Entry 7O3R (X-ray diffraction, 1.80 A resolution); this record covers chains A and P.

== Chain A ==
Molecule: 14-3-3 protein sigma
Source organism: Homo sapiens
UniProt: P31947 (1433S_HUMAN); numbering as in UniProt (aligned over 1-231)
Amino-acid sequence (236 residues; row label = number of the first residue in the row; numbers below 1 keep their minus sign (Gly-4 is residue -4)):
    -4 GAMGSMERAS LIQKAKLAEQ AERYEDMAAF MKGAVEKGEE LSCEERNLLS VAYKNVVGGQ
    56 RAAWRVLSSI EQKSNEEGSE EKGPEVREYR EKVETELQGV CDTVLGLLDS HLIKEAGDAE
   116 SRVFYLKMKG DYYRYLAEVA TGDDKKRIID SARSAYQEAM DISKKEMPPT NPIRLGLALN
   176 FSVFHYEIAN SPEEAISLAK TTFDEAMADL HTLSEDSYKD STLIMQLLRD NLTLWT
Not modelled in the structure: -4 to -3, 71-77
Construct notes: expression tag (-4 to 0)
Modified positions: Cys38 (S-hydroxycysteine; CSO)
UniProt features mapped onto this chain:
  - site (Interaction with phosphoserine on interacting protein): Arg56, Arg129
  - modified residue (Phosphoserine): Ser5, Ser74
Covalently attached groups: N,N,4-trimethylbenzenesulfonamide (V1E) linked to Lys122
Ion coordination: Ca2+ near Glu2 (its only coordinating residue here)
Ligand contacts: N,N,4-trimethylbenzenesulfonamide (V1E): Asn42, Pro167, Ile168, Gly171, Ile219
Reported in the primary citation:
  - binding site for N,N,4-trimethylbenzenesulfonamide: Lys122

== Chain P ==
Molecule: Transcription factor p65
UniProt: Q04206 (TF65_HUMAN); numbering as in UniProt (aligned over 39-51)
Amino-acid sequence (13 residues; row label = number of the first residue in the row):
    39 EGRSAGSIPG RRS
Not modelled in the structure: 39-42
Construct notes: variant Arg49 (Glu in Q04206)
Modified positions: Ser45 (phosphoserine; SEP)
Reported in the primary citation:
  - post-translational modification sites: Ser45

== Interface between chain A and chain P ==
Residue-residue contacts - 27 pairs, chain A then chain P:
  Glu14(A) with Arg50(P); Ser51(P), hydrogen bond (side chain-backbone)
  Leu43(A) with Ser51(P)
  Val46(A) with Gly48(P); Arg49(P); Arg50(P); Ser51(P)
  Lys49(A) with Gly48(P)
  Asn50(A) with Arg49(P), hydrogen bond (side chain-backbone)
  Gly53(A) with Arg49(P)
  Gly54(A) with Arg49(P)
  Arg56(A) with Ser45(P)
  Arg129(A) with Ser45(P)
  Tyr130(A) with Ser45(P)
  Leu174(A) with Gly44(P); Ser45(P); Ile46(P)
  Asn175(A) with Ser45(P); Ile46(P), hydrogen bond (side chain-backbone)
  Val178(A) with Gly44(P); Ser45(P)
  Glu182(A) with Ala43(P)
  Leu222(A) with Pro47(P)
  Asn226(A) with Ala43(P); Gly44(P), hydrogen bond (side chain-backbone)
  Leu229(A) with Ala43(P)
  Trp230(A) with Ala43(P)
Also at the interface, not in a pair above, chain A (22 interface residues in all): Tyr19, Ser45, Lys122, Ile219

== In short ==
The interface between chain A and chain P involves 22 residues on one side and 9 on the other; the contacts
include 4 hydrogen bonds. Polar pairs include Glu14(A)-Ser51(P), Asn50(A)-Arg49(P) and Asn175(A)-Ile46(P).
Covalently linked N,N,4-trimethylbenzenesulfonamide: at Lys122(A). The paper reports a binding site for
N,N,4-trimethylbenzenesulfonamide at Lys122(A); a modification site at Ser45(P).
Here chain A is 14-3-3 protein sigma (Homo sapiens) and chain P is Transcription factor p65. Entry 7O3R
(14-3-3 sigma with RelA/p65 binding site pS45 and covalently bound TCF521-042) was determined by X-ray
diffraction (same publication as 7BI3, 7BIQ, 7BIW, 7BIY, 7BJB, 7BJF and 54 further entries).
